7CQI - chains T and E of the 5 polymer chains in the assembly; structure by electron microscopy, 3.20 A resolution.

== Chain T ==
Protein: Serine palmitoyltransferase 2
Source organism: Homo sapiens
Notes: EC 2.3.1.50
UniProt: O15270 (SPTC2_HUMAN); residue numbers follow UniProt; this construct covers 1-562
Sequence (562 residues; each row starts with the number of its first residue):
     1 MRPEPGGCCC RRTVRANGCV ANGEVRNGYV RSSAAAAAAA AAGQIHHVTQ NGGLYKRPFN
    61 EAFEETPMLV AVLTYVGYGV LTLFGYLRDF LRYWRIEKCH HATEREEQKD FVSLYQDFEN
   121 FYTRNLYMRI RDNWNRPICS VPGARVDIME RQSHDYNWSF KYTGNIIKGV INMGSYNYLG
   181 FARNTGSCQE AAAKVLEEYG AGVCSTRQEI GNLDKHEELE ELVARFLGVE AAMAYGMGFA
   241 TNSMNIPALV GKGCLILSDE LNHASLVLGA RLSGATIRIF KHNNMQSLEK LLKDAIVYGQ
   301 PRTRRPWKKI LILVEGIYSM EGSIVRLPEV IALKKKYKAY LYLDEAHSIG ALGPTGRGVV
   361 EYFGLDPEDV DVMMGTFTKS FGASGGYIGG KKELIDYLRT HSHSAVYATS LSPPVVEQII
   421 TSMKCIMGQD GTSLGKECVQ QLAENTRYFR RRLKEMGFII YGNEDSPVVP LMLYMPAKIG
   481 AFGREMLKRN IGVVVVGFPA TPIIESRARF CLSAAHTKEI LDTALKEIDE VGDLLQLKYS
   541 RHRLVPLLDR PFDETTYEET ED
Unresolved in the structure: 1-44, 429-432, 547-562
Residues lining bound ligands:
  - GE0 ([[(2R,3S,4R,5R)-5-(6-aminopurin-9-yl)-4-oxidanyl-3-phosphonooxy-oxolan-2-yl]methoxy-oxidanyl-phosphoryl] [(3R)-2,2-dimethyl-3-oxidanyl-4-oxidanylidene-4-[[3-oxidanylidene-3-[2-(2-oxidanylideneheptadecylsulfanyl)ethylamino]propyl]amino]butyl] hydrogen phosphate): Tyr122, Leu126, Tyr127, Ile130, Trp134, Tyr176, Ser258, Asp259, Glu260, Asn262, His263, Ala264, Val267, Arg271, Ile277, Ile279, Ser319, Met320, Ile479, Val496, Gly497, Phe498, Pro499, Ala500, Arg509
  - pyridoxyl-serine-5-monophosphate (PLS; [3-hydroxy-2-methyl-5-phosphonooxymethyl-pyridin-4-ylmethyl]-serine): Tyr176, Gly238, Phe239, Asn242, His263, Ser265, Glu315, Asp344, Ala346, His347, Met374, Thr376, Thr378, Lys379

== Chain E ==
Protein: Serine palmitoyltransferase small subunit A
Source organism: Homo sapiens
UniProt: Q969W0 (SPTSA_HUMAN); numbering as in UniProt (aligned over 1-71)
Sequence (92 residues; each row starts with the number of its first residue; numbers below 1 keep their minus sign (Met-20 is residue -20)):
   -20 MADYKDDDDK SGPDEVDASG RMAGMALARA WKQMSWFYYQ YLLVTALYML EPWERTVFNS
    40 MLVSIVGMAL YTGYVFMPQH IMAILHYFEI VQ
Unresolved in the structure: -20 to 9, 56-71
Construct notes: initiating methionine (-20); expression tag (-19 to 0)

== Interface between chain T and chain E ==
Contacting residue pairs (17; chain T residue first):
  Gly77(T) - Ala25(E)
  Phe84(T) - Glu33(E)
  Arg88(T) - Glu30(E)  salt bridge
  Arg129(T) - Met28(E)
  Ile130(T) - Met28(E)  hydrophobic
  Tyr156(T) - Pro31(E)
  Met475(T) - Val23(E)  hydrophobic
  Pro476(T) - Met28(E)
  Ala477(T) - Leu22(E)
  Ala477(T) - Met28(E)  hydrophobic
  Ala481(T) - Tyr27(E)  hydrophobic
  Arg484(T) - Tyr27(E)
  Glu485(T) - Tyr18(E)
  Leu534(T) - Trp15(E)
  Leu534(T) - Tyr18(E)  hydrophobic
  Leu534(T) - Gln19(E)  hydrogen bond (backbone-side chain)
  Gln536(T) - Trp15(E)
Other interface residues (no listed pair), chain T (21 interface residues in all): Leu73, Val80, Leu81, Lys478, Gly480, Asp533, Leu535
Other interface residues (no listed pair), chain E (15 interface residues in all): Leu21, Thr24, Leu29, Phe37

== In short ==
Chain T and chain E form an interface of 21 and 15 residues respectively; the contacts include 1 hydrogen bond
and 1 salt bridge. Polar pairs include Arg88(T)-Glu30(E) and Leu534(T)-Gln19(E). Chain T binds
pyridoxyl-serine-5-monophosphate and compound GE0.
Chain T is Serine palmitoyltransferase 2 and chain E is Serine palmitoyltransferase small subunit A, both from
Homo sapiens; the structure, Cryo-EM structure of the substrate-bound SPT-ORMDL3 complex, was determined by
electron microscopy, deposited together with 6M4N, 6M4O and 7CQK.
